7ZJG - chains A and B of the 4 polymer chains in the assembly; structure by electron microscopy, 3.49 A resolution.

== Chain A (and B) ==
Molecule: Transient receptor potential cation channel subfamily V member 2
From: Rattus norvegicus
Notes: chain B of this document is another copy of the same molecule, construct and numbering; everything in this record applies to it too
Reference sequence: A0A0G2JSH6 (A0A0G2JSH6_RAT); numbering as in UniProt (aligned over 1-761)
Sequence (1026 residues; each row starts with the number of its first residue):
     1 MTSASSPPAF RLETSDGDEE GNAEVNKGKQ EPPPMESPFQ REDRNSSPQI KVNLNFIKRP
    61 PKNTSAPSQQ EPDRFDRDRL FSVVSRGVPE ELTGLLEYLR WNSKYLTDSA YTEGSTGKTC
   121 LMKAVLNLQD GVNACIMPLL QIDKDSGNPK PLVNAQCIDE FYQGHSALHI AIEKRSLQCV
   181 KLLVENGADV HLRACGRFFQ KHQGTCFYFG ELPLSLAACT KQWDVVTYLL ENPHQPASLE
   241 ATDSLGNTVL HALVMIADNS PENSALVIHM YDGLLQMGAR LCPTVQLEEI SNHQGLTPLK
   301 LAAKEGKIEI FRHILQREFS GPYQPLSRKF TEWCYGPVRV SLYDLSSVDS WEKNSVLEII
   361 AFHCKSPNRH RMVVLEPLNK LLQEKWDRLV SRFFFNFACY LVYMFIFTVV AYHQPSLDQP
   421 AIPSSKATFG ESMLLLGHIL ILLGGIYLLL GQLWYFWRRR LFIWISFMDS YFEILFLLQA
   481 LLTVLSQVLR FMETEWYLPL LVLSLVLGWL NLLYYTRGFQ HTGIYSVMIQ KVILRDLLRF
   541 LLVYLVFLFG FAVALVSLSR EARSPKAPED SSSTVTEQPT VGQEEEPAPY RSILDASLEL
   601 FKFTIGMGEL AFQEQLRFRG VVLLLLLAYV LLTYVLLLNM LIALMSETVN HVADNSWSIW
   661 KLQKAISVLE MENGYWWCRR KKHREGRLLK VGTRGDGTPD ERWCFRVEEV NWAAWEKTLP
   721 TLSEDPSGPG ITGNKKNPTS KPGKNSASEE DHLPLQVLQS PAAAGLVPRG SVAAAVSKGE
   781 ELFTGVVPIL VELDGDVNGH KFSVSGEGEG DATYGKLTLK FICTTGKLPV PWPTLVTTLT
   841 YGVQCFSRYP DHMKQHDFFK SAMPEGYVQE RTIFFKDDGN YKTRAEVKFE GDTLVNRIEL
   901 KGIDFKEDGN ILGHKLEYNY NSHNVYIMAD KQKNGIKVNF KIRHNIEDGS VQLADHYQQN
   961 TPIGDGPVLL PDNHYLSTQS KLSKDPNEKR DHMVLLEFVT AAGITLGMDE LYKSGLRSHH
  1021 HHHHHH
Not modelled in the structure: 1-75, 416-428, 562-588, 694-698, 720-1026
Differences from the reference sequence: conflict S571 (Asn in A0A0G2JSH6), S572 (Asn in A0A0G2JSH6), A713 (Val in A0A0G2JSH6); expression tag (762-1026)
Reported in the primary citation:
  - conformationally variable residues (side-chain flip): R517, Q530, Q663

== Chain A / chain B interface ==
Pairs across the interface (64; chain A residue first):
  Y162(A) - W333(B)
  H165(A) - Y335(B)  hydrogen bond
  H169(A) - Y335(B)
  E173(A) - C334(B)
  E173(A) - Y335(B)
  E173(A) - G336(B)
  R175(A) - W715(B)
  R175(A) - L719(B)
  T205(A) - V338(B)
  C206(A) - Y335(B)  hydrophobic
  F207(A) - G336(B)
  F207(A) - P337(B)
  F209(A) - Y335(B)  hydrophobic
  C219(A) - W712(B)
  I256(A) - W712(B)  hydrophobic
  E262(A) - W712(B)
  E262(A) - A713(B)  hydrogen bond (side chain-backbone)
  E262(A) - E716(B)
  N263(A) - W712(B)
  R535(A) - T522(B)
  D536(A) - Y525(B)  hydrogen bond
  R539(A) - T516(B)
  R539(A) - F519(B)
  F540(A) - Y525(B)  hydrophobic
  V543(A) - L513(B)  hydrophobic
  V546(A) - W509(B)  hydrophobic
  F547(A) - W509(B)
  F547(A) - L510(B)  hydrophobic
  F547(A) - L513(B)  hydrophobic
  G550(A) - W509(B)
  F551(A) - V506(B)  hydrophobic
  V553(A) - T408(B)
  A554(A) - V502(B)  hydrophobic
  V556(A) - Y412(B)  hydrophobic
  S557(A) - A411(B)  hydrogen bond (side chain-backbone)
  S557(A) - L498(B)
  S557(A) - V502(B)
  L558(A) - V502(B)  hydrophobic
  R560(A) - Y412(B)  hydrogen bond (side chain-backbone)
  R560(A) - Q414(B)
  R560(A) - P415(B)
  E561(A) - Q414(B)
  E561(A) - P415(B)
  I593(A) - Y412(B)
  I605(A) - I605(B)
  M607(A) - G606(B)
  E609(A) - L598(B)
  E609(A) - K602(B)
  F618(A) - E495(B)
  F618(A) - W496(B)  hydrophobic
  F618(A) - P499(B)  hydrophobic
  L623(A) - L598(B)  hydrophobic
  L625(A) - V502(B)  hydrophobic
  L627(A) - F601(B)  hydrophobic
  L631(A) - L541(B)  hydrophobic
  L632(A) - L510(B)  hydrophobic
  Y634(A) - I605(B)
  V635(A) - I533(B)  hydrophobic
  L638(A) - L644(B)  hydrophobic
  N639(A) - I529(B)
  I642(A) - T648(B)
  M645(A) - M645(B)  hydrophobic
  M645(A) - T648(B)
  S646(A) - V652(B)
Interface residues without a listed pair, chain A (56 interface residues in all): I170, T220, L266, F603, T604, L616, R617, V621, V630, A643
Interface residues without a listed pair, chain B (50 interface residues in all): Y497, L503, L505, L512, L537, M640, E708, N711, T718

== In short ==
Chain A and chain B form an interface of 56 and 50 residues respectively, with 5 hydrogen bonds. Polar
contacts include H165(A)-Y335(B), E262(A)-A713(B) and D536(A)-Y525(B). The paper reports conformational
variability at R517(A), Q530(A) and Q663(A).
Both chains are Transient receptor potential cation channel subfamily V member 2 (Rattus norvegicus). Entry
7ZJG (Probenecid) was determined by electron microscopy, deposited together with 7ZJD, 7ZJE, 7ZJH and 7ZJI.
